5XJ0 - chains D and Y of the 9 polymer chains in the assembly; structure by X-ray diffraction, 4.00 A resolution (low resolution: residue-level contacts below are approximate; hydrogen-bond / salt-bridge calls are withheld).

== Chain D ==
Molecule: DNA-directed RNA polymerase subunit beta'
Organism: Thermus thermophilus HB8
Notes: EC 2.7.7.6
UniProt: Q8RQE8 (RPOC_THET8); numbering as in UniProt (aligned over 1-1524)
Chain sequence (1524 residues; row label = number of the first residue in the row):
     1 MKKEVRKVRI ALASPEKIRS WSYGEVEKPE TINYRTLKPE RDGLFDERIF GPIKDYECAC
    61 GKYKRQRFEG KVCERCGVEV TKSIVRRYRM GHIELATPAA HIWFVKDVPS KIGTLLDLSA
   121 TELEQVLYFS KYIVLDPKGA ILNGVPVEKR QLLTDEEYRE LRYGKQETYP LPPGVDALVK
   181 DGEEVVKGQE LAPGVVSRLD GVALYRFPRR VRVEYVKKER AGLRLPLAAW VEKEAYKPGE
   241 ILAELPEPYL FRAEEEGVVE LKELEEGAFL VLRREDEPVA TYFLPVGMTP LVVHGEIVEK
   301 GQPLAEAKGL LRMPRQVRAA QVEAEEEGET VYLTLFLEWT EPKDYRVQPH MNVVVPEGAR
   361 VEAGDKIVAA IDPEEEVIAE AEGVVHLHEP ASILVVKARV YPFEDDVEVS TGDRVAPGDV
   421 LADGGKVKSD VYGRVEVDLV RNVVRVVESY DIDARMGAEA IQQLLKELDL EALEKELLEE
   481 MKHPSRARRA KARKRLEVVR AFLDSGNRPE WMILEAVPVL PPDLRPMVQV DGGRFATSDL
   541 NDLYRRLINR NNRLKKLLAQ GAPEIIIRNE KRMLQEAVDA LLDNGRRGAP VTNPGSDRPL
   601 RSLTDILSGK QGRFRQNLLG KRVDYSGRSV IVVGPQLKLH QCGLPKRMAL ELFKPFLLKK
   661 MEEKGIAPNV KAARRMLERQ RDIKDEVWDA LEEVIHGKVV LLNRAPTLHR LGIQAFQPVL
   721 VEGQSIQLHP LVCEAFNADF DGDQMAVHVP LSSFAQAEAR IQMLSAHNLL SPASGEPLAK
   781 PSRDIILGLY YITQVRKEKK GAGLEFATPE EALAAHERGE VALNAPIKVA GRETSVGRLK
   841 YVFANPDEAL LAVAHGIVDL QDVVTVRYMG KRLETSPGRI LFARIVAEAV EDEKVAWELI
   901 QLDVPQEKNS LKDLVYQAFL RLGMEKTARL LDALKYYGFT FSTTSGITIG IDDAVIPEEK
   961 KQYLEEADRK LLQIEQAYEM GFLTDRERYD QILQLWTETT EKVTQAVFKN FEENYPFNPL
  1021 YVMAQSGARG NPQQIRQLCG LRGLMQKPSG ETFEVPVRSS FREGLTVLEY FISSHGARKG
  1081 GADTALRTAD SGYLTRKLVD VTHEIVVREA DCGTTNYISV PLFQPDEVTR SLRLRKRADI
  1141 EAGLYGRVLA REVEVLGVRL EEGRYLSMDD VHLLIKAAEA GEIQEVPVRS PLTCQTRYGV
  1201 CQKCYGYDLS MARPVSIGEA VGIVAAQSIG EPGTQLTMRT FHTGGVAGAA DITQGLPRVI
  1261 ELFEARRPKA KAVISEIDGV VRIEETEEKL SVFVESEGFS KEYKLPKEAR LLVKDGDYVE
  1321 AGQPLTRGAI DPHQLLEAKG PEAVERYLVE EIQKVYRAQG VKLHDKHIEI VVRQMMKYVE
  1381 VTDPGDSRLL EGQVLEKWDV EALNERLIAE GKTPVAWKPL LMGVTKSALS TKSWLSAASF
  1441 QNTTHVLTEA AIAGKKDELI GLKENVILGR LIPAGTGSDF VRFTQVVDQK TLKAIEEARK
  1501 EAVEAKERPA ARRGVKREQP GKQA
Unresolved in the structure: 1, 56-81, 1239-1254, 1506-1524
Bound ions: Zn2+: Cys1112, Cys1194, Cys1201, Cys1204

== Chain Y ==
Molecule: gp76
Organism: Thermus virus P23-45
UniProt: A7XXA7 (A7XXA7_9CAUD); numbering as in UniProt (aligned over 1-51)
Chain sequence (54 residues; row label = number of the first residue in the row; numbers below 1 keep their minus sign (Gly-2 is residue -2)):
    -2 GSHMRTVSVE AIVEALVAEG ALRPEEIADF VERITTLDIG TDIFEEQDEG DYWW
Unresolved in the structure: -2 to 0, 35-51
Sequence notes: expression tag (-2 to 0)

== Interface between chain D and chain Y ==
Contacting residue pairs - 10 pairs, chain D then chain Y:
  Leu37(D) - Met1(Y)
  Ile53(D) - Met1(Y)
  Gln529(D) - Arg2(Y)
  Gln529(D) - Thr3(Y)
  Gln529(D) - Val4(Y)
  Val530(D) - Val4(Y)
  Val530(D) - Ser5(Y)
  Asp531(D) - Val6(Y)
  Arg534(D) - Ile31(Y)
  Arg534(D) - Thr32(Y)
Interface residues without a listed pair, chain D (10 interface residues in all): Lys38, Met527, Val528, Arg622
Interface residues without a listed pair, chain Y (9 interface residues in all): Glu16
The authors on this interface:
  - residue pairs: Arg622(D)-Glu16(Y)

== Overview ==
The interface between chain D and chain Y involves 10 residues on one side and 9 on the other. The paper
describes a contact between Arg622(D) and Glu16(Y). Cys1112(D), Cys1194(D), Cys1201(D) and Cys1204(D)
coordinate Zn2+.
Chain D is DNA-directed RNA polymerase subunit beta' (Thermus thermophilus HB8) and chain Y is gp76 (Thermus
virus P23-45); the structure, T. thermophilus RNA polymerase holoenzyme bound with gp39 and gp76, was
determined by X-ray diffraction.
